8SPW - chains A and D of the 6 polymer chains in the assembly; structure by electron microscopy, 3.50 A resolution.

[Chain A]
Protein: ATP synthase subunit alpha
Organism: Bacillus sp. PS3
Notes: EC 7.1.2.2
UniProt: A0A0M3VGF9 (A0A0M3VGF9_BACP3); residues 26-501 here = UniProt positions 26-501
Sequence (476 residues; each row starts with the number of its first residue):
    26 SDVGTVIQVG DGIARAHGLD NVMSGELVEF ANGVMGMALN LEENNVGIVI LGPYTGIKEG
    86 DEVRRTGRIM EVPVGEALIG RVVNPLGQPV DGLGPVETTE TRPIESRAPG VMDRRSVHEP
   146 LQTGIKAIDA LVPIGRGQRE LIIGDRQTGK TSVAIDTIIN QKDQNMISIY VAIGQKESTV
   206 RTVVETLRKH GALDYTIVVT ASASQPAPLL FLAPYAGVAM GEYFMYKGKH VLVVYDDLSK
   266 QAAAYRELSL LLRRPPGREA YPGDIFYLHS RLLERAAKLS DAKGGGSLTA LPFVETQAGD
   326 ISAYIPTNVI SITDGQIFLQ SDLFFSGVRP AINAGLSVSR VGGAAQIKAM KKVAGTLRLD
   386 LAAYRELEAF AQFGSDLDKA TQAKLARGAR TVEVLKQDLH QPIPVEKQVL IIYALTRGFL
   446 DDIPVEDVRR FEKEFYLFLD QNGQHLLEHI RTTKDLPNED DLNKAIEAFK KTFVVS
Disordered / not traced: 500-501
Sequence notes: conflict Ser193 (Cys in A0A0M3VGF9), Phe463 (Trp in A0A0M3VGF9)
Ligand contacts: ATP (adenosine-5'-triphosphate): Arg171, Gln172, Thr173, Gly174, Lys175, Thr176, Ser177, Gln200, Thr204, Asp261, Asp262, Phe349, Arg354, Gln422, Leu424

[Chain D]
Protein: ATP synthase subunit beta
Organism: Bacillus sp. PS3
UniProt: A0A0M4U1P9 (A0A0M4U1P9_BACP3); numbering as in UniProt (aligned over 1-471)
Sequence (471 residues; numbered 1 to 471; the number before each row is that of its first residue):
     1 MTRGRVIQVM GPVVDVKFEN GHLPAIYNAL KIQHKARNEN EVDIDLTLEV ALHLGDDTVR
    61 TIAMASTDGL IRGMEVIDTG APISVPVGEV TLGRVFNVLG EPIDLEGDIP ADARRDPIHR
   121 PAPKFEELAT EVEILETGIK VVDLLAPYIK GGKIGLFGGA GVGKTVLIQE LIHNIAQEHG
   181 GISVFAGVGE RTREGNDLYH EMKDSGVISK TAMVFGQMNE PPGARMRVAL TGLTMAEYFR
   241 DEQGQDVLLF IDNIFRFTQA GSEVSALLGR MPSAVGYQPT LATEMGQLQE RITSTAKGSI
   301 TSIQAIYVPA DDYTDPAPAT TFSHLDATTN LERKLAEMGI YPAVDPLAST SRALAPEIVG
   361 EEHYQVARKV QQTLQRYKEL QDIIAILGMD ELSDEDKLVV HRARRIQFFL SQNFHVAEQF
   421 TGQPGSYVPV KETVRGFKEI LEGKYDHLPE DAFRLVGRIE EVVEKAKAMG V
Disordered / not traced: 1
Metal / ion sites: Mg2+: Thr165 (together with ATP)
Ligand contacts:
  - ATP (adenosine-5'-triphosphate), molecule 1: Gly159, Ala160, Gly161, Val162, Gly163, Lys164, Thr165, Val166, Glu190, Arg191, Asn253, Tyr341, Phe414, Ala417, Phe420, Thr421
  - ATP, molecule 2: Thr350, Arg352, Leu354, Tyr364, Arg368

[Chain A / chain D interface]
Contacting residue pairs (52):
  Ile32(A) - Gly55(D)
  Val34(A) - His53(D)  hydrogen bond (backbone-backbone)
  Asp36(A) - Arg270(D)  salt bridge
  Lys83(A) - His22(D)
  Lys83(A) - Leu23(D)  hydrogen bond (side chain-backbone)
  Lys83(A) - Ala25(D)
  Glu84(A) - Leu23(D)
  Glu84(A) - His53(D)  salt bridge
  Glu84(A) - Leu54(D)
  Val115(A) - Phe125(D)
  Val115(A) - Glu126(D)
  Asp116(A) - Phe125(D)
  Arg171(A) - Phe322(D)
  Arg171(A) - Thr328(D)  hydrogen bond
  Gln172(A) - Thr350(D)
  Gln200(A) - Glu290(D)
  Lys201(A) - Glu290(D)
  Lys201(A) - Asp326(D)  salt bridge
  Glu202(A) - Phe125(D)
  Glu202(A) - Leu128(D)
  Glu202(A) - Glu290(D)  hydrogen bond (backbone-side chain)
  Ser203(A) - Leu128(D)
  Val205(A) - Phe125(D)  hydrophobic
  Arg206(A) - Phe125(D)  hydrogen bond (side chain-backbone)
  Arg206(A) - Leu128(D)  hydrogen bond (side chain-backbone)
  Ser227(A) - Glu290(D)  hydrogen bond
  Ala228(A) - His324(D)
  Ser229(A) - Gly286(D)
  Ser229(A) - Gln287(D)
  Ser229(A) - Glu290(D)
  Arg271(A) - Ser273(D)
  Glu272(A) - Pro279(D)
  Glu272(A) - Thr280(D)
  Glu272(A) - Thr283(D)  hydrogen bond
  Leu275(A) - Met271(D)
  Leu275(A) - Pro272(D)
  Leu275(A) - Ser273(D)
  Leu276(A) - Thr280(D)
  Arg278(A) - Gly269(D)
  Arg278(A) - Met271(D)  hydrogen bond
  Gln322(A) - Thr314(D)
  Gln322(A) - Ala319(D)
  Asp347(A) - Gln375(D)  hydrogen bond
  Phe350(A) - Leu347(D)
  Phe350(A) - Gln371(D)
  Phe350(A) - Gln372(D)
  Phe350(A) - Gln375(D)
  Ser351(A) - Gln375(D)
  Gly352(A) - Gln372(D)
  Arg354(A) - Arg368(D)
  Gln397(A) - Arg376(D)
  Phe398(A) - Ile383(D)  hydrophobic
Also at the interface, not in a pair above, chain A (39 interface residues in all): Gln33, Tyr79, Thr80, Thr207, Ala232, Lys265, Ala285, Ser400
Also at the interface, not in a pair above, chain D (50 interface residues in all): Pro24, Ile26, Tyr27, Leu52, Ala122, Ala129, Thr130, Lys153, Ala282, Ser323, Leu325, Ala348, Tyr364, Glu379, Glu391, Ser393

[In short]
Chain A and chain D form an interface of 39 and 50 residues respectively, with 10 hydrogen bonds and 3 salt
bridges. Polar contacts include Asp36(A)-Arg270(D), Glu84(A)-His53(D) and Lys201(A)-Asp326(D). One ATP
molecule is bound between chain A and chain D. Bound to chain D: ATP.
Here chain A is ATP synthase subunit alpha and chain D is ATP synthase subunit beta, both from Bacillus sp.
PS3. Entry 8SPW (PS3 F1 Rotorless, low ATP) was determined by electron microscopy together with 8SPV and 8SPX
from the same study.
